Entry 6Y4M (X-ray diffraction, 3.34 A resolution); this record covers chains C and D of the 6 polymer chains in the assembly.

[Chain C]
Molecule: Tubulin alpha-1B chain
Organism: Sus scrofa
UniProtKB: Q2XVP4 (TBA1B_PIG); residues 1-451 here = UniProt positions 1-451
Amino-acid sequence (451 residues; row label = number of the first residue in the row):
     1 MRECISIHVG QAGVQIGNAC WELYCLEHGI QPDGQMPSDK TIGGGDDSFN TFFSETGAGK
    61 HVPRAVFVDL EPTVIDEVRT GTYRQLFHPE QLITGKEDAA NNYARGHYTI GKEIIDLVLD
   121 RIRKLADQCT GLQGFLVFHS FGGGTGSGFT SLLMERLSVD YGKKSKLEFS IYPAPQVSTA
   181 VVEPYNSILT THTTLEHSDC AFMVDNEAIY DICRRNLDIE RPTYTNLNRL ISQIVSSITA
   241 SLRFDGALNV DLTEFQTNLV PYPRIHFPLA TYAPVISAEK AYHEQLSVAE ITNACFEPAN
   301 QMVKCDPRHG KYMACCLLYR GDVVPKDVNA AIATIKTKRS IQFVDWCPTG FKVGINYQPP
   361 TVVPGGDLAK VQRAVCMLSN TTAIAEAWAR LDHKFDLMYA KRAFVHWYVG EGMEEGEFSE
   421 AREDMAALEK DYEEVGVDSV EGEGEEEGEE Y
Unresolved in the structure: 441-451
Curated features (UniProtKB/Swiss-Prot):
  - motif: M1 to C4 (MREC motif)
  - active site: E254
  - binding site (GTP): G10, Q11, A12, Q15, E71, A99, S140, G143, G144, T145, G146, T179, E183, N206, Y224, N228, L252
  - binding site (Mg(2+)): E71
  - site: Y451 (Involved in polymerization)
  - modified residue: K40 (N6,N6,N6-trimethyllysine), S48 (Phosphoserine), S232 (Phosphoserine), Y282 (3'-nitrotyrosine), R339 (Omega-N-methylarginine), S439 (Phosphoserine), E443 (5-glutamyl polyglutamate), E445 (5-glutamyl polyglutamate), Y451 (3'-nitrotyrosine)
  - cross-link (Glycyl lysine isopeptide (Lys-Gly)): K326 (interchain with G-Cter in ubiquitin), K370 (interchain with G-Cter in ubiquitin)
Bound ions: Ca2+: D39, T41, G44, E55
Small-molecule neighbours:
  - GTP (guanosine-5'-triphosphate): G10, Q11, A12, Q15, I16, D69, D98, A99, A100, N101, S140, G142, G143, G144, T145, G146, I171, P173, V177, S178, T179, E183, N206, Y224, L227, N228, I231
  - (2R)-1-methylpiperidine-2-carboxylic acid / O9H / OH5 / valine: A247, L248, P325, N329, I332, F351, V353, I355, Y357

[Chain D]
Molecule: Tubulin beta chain
Organism: Sus scrofa
UniProtKB: P02554 (TBB_PIG); residue numbers follow UniProt; this construct covers 1-445
Amino-acid sequence (445 residues; row label = number of the first residue in the row):
     1 MREIVHIQAG QCGNQIGAKF WEVISDEHGI DPTGSYHGDS DLQLERINVY YNEAAGNKYV
    61 PRAILVDLEP GTMDSVRSGP FGQIFRPDNF VFGQSGAGNN WAKGHYTEGA ELVDSVLDVV
   121 RKESESCDCL QGFQLTHSLG GGTGSGMGTL LISKIREEYP DRIMNTFSVV PSPKVSDTVV
   181 EPYNATLSVH QLVENTDETY CIDNEALYDI CFRTLKLTTP TYGDLNHLVS ATMSGVTTCL
   241 RFPGQLNADL RKLAVNMVPF PRLHFFMPGF APLTSRGSQQ YRALTVPELT QQMFDAKNMM
   301 AACDPRHGRY LTVAAVFRGR MSMKEVDEQM LNVQNKNSSY FVEWIPNNVK TAVCDIPPRG
   361 LKMSATFIGN STAIQELFKR ISEQFTAMFR RKAFLHWYTG EGMDEMEFTE AESNMNDLVS
   421 EYQQYQDATA DEQGEFEEEG EEDEA
Unresolved in the structure: 280-283, 432-445
Curated features (UniProtKB/Swiss-Prot):
  - motif: M1 to I4 (MREI motif)
  - binding site (GTP): Q11, E69, S138, G142, T143, G144, N204, N226
  - binding site (Mg(2+)): E69
  - modified residue: S40 (Phosphoserine), K58 (N6-acetyllysine), S172 (Phosphoserine), T285 (Phosphothreonine), T290 (Phosphothreonine), R318 (Omega-N-methylarginine), E438 (5-glutamyl polyglutamate)
  - cross-link (Glycyl lysine isopeptide (Lys-Gly)): K58 (interchain with G-Cter in ubiquitin), K324 (interchain with G-Cter in ubiquitin)
  - natural variant: H37 (H37V: In 2nd form), N48 (N48S: In 2nd form), A55 to N57 (sequence variant, change not given here; In 2nd form), S275 (S275A: In 2nd form)
Small-molecule neighbours: GTP (guanosine-5'-triphosphate): G10, Q11, C12, Q15, I16, D67, G96, A97, G98, N99, N100, S138, G140, G141, G142, T143, G144, S145, V169, P171, V175, S176, E181, N204, L207, Y222, L225, N226

[Chain C / chain D interface]
Residue-residue contacts (53; chain C residue first):
  Q11(C) with Q245(D), hydrogen bond
  K96(C) with R2(D); D128(D), salt bridge
  E97(C) with R2(D), salt bridge; C129(D); R162(D), salt bridge
  D98(C) with R2(D), salt bridge; D249(D); K252(D), salt bridge
  A100(C) with R251(D); K252(D); V255(D)
  N101(C) with K252(D)
  R105(C) with R251(D)
  P175(C) with N347(D)
  S178(C) with K350(D), hydrogen bond
  T179(C) with Q245(D); L246(D); N256(D), hydrogen bond (backbone-side chain)
  A180(C) with N256(D); K350(D)
  V181(C) with N256(D); I345(D), hydrophobic; N347(D); K350(D)
  V182(C) with V255(D), hydrophobic
  Y210(C) with D327(D)
  E220(C) with S322(D); K324(D)
  R221(C) with M323(D); D327(D), salt bridge
  Y224(C) with Q245(D)
  K394(C) with N347(D), hydrogen bond
  L397(C) with W344(D); P346(D), hydrophobic
  M398(C) with W344(D), hydrogen bond (backbone-backbone); P346(D)
  K401(C) with F260(D); W344(D); T429(D), hydrogen bond (side chain-backbone); A430(D)
  A403(C) with P259(D)
  F404(C) with V255(D); V258(D); P259(D), hydrogen bond (backbone-backbone); T312(D); I345(D), hydrophobic
  H406(C) with V258(D); P259(D); P261(D)
  W407(C) with A254(D), hydrogen bond (side chain-backbone); V255(D); V258(D), hydrogen bond (side chain-backbone)
Interface residues without a listed pair, chain C (26 interface residues in all): R402
Interface residues without a listed pair, chain D (33 interface residues in all): L130, I163, M257, E343, N348

[Summary]
26 residues of chain C and 33 residues of chain D are in contact, with 9 hydrogen bonds and 6 salt bridges.
Among the polar pairs are K96(C)-D128(D), E97(C)-R2(D) and E97(C)-R162(D). Bound to chain C:
(2R)-1-methylpiperidine-2-carboxylic acid / O9H / OH5 / valine and GTP.
Here chain C is Tubulin alpha-1B chain and chain D is Tubulin beta chain, both from Sus scrofa. Entry 6Y4M
(Structure of Tubulin Tyrosine Ligase in Complex with Tb111) was determined by X-ray diffraction, deposited
together with 6Y4N.
